Entry 7ODY (X-ray diffraction, 1.43 A resolution); this record covers chains A and C of the 4 polymer chains in the assembly.

# Chain A (and C)
Protein: MazG-like pyrophosphohydrolase (MazZ)
Source organism: Cyanophage S-2L
Notes: chain C of this document is another copy of the same molecule, construct and numbering; everything in this record applies to it too
Amino-acid sequence (111 residues; each row starts with the number of its first residue; numbers below 1 keep their minus sign (Gly-5 is residue -5)):
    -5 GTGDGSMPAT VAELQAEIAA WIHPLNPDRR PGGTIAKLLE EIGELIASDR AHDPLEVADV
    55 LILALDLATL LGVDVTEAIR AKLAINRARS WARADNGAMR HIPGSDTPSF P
Not modelled in the structure: -5 to 1, 45-46, 103-105 (chain C: -5 to -1, 100-105)
Bound ions: Mn2+ site 1: Glu34, Glu35, Glu38 (together with 2'-deoxyguanosine-5'-diphosphate); Mn2+ site 2: Glu35, Glu38, Glu50, Asp53 (together with 2'-deoxyguanosine-5'-diphosphate); Mn2+ site 3: Glu38, Glu50
Ligand contacts:
  - 2'-deoxyguanosine-5'-diphosphate (DGI), molecule 1: Ile12, Trp15, Ile16, Asn20, Lys31, Glu34, Glu35, Glu38, Glu50, Asp53, Ile56, Leu57, Asp60
  - 2'-deoxyguanosine-5'-diphosphate (DGI), molecule 2: Lys76, Asn80, Arg83, Trp85, Gly91, Ala92, Met93, Arg94, His95
What the authors report for this chain:
  - binding site for 2'-deoxyguanosine-5'-diphosphate: Ile12, Trp15, Ile16, Asn20, Lys31, Glu35, Asp53, Ile56, Leu57, Asp60, Lys76, Asn80, Arg83, Trp85, Ala92, Met93, Arg94, His95
  - specificity-determining residues: Asn20, Asp60
  - specificity-determining residues: Ile56 (by similarity / conservation)
  - Mn2+ coordination: Glu34, Glu35, Glu38, Glu50, Asp53
  - catalytic residues: Arg83 (proposed by the authors, not directly observed)
  - conformationally variable residues (loop rearrangement): Asp43 to His46

# Interface between chain A and chain C
Residue-residue contacts (13):
  Arg24(A) - Asp43(C)  salt bridge
  Gly26(A) - Ala41(C)
  Ala30(A) - Gly37(C)
  Ala30(A) - Ala41(C)  hydrophobic
  Leu33(A) - Leu33(C)
  Leu33(A) - Gly37(C)
  Leu33(A) - Ile40(C)  hydrophobic
  Gly37(A) - Ala30(C)
  Gly37(A) - Leu33(C)
  Ile40(A) - Leu33(C)  hydrophobic
  Ala41(A) - Gly26(C)
  Asp43(A) - Arg24(C)  salt bridge
  Arg94(A) - Arg94(C)
Other interface residues (no listed pair), chain A (13 interface residues in all): Gly27, Glu34, Ile36, Glu38
Other interface residues (no listed pair), chain C (13 interface residues in all): Gly27, Glu34, Ile36, Glu38

# Summary
The chain A/chain C interface involves 13 residues from each chain, with 2 salt bridges. Its one salt-bridged
contact is Arg24(A)-Asp43(C). Bound to chain A: 2'-deoxyguanosine-5'-diphosphate. The Mn2+ site 1 is built by
Glu34(A), Glu35(A) and Glu38(A). The paper reports the catalytic residue Arg83(A); a binding site for
2'-deoxyguanosine-5'-diphosphate at Ile12(A), Trp15(A) and Ile16(A) among others.
Chain A and chain C are both MazG-like pyrophosphohydrolase (MazZ) (Cyanophage S-2L); the structure,
Cyanophage S-2L MazG-like pyrophosphohydrolase bound to dGDP and three catalytic Mn2+ ions per active site,
was determined by X-ray diffraction (same publication as 7ODX).
